Entry 2F18 (X-ray diffraction, 1.30 A resolution); this record covers chain A.

[Chain A]
Molecule: Alpha-mannosidase II
Organism: Drosophila melanogaster
Notes: EC 3.2.1.114; fragment: catalytic domain
Chain sequence (1045 residues; each row starts with the number of its first residue):
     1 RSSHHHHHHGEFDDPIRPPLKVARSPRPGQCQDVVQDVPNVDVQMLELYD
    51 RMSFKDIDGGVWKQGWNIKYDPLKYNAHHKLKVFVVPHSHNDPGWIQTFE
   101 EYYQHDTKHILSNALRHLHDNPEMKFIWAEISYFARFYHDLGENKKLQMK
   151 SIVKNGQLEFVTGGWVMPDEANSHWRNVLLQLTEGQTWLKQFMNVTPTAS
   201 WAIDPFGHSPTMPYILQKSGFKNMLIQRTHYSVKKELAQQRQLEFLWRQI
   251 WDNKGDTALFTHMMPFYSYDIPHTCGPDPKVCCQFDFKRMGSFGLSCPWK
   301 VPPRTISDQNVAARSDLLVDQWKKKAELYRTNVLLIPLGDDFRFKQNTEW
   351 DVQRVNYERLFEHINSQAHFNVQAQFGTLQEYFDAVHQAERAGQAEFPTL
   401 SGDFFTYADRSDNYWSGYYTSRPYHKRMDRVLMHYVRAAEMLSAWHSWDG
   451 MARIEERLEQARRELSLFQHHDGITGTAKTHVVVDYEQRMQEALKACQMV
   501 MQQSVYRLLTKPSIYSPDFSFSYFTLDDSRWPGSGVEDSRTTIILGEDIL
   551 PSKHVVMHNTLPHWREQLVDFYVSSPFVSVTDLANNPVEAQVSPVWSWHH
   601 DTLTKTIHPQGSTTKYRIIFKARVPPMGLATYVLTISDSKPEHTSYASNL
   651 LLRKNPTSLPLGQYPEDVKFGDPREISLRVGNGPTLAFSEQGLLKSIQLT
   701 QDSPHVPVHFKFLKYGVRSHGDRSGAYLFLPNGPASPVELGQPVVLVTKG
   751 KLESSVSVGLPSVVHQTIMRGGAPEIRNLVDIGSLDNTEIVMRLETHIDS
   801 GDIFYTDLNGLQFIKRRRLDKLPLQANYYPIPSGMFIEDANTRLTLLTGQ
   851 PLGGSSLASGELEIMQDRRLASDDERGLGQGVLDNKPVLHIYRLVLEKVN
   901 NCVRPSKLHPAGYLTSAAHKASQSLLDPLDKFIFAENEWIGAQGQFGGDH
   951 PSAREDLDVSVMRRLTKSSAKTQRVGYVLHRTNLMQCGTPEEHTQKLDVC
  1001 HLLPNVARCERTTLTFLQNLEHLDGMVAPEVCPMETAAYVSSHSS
Unresolved in the structure: 1-30, 1045
Differences from the reference sequence: expression tag (1-12)
Cystine bridges: Cys31-Cys1032, Cys275-Cys282, Cys283-Cys297, Cys902-Cys987, Cys1000-Cys1009
Glycans and other covalent adducts: N-acetylglucosamine (NAG) linked to Asn194
Ion coordination: Zn2+: His90, Asp92, Asp204, His471 (together with GB1)
Ligand contacts: GB1 ((2R,3R,4S)-2-({[(1R)-2-hydroxy-1-phenylethyl]amino}methyl)pyrrolidine-3,4-diol): His90, Asp92, Trp95, Asp204, Phe206, Arg228, Tyr269, Asp270, Asp340, Asp341, His471, Asp472, Tyr727, Arg876, Gly877

[Summary]
Bound to chain A: compound GB1. N-acetylglucosamine is covalently linked to Asn194. The Zn2+ site is built by
His90, Asp92, Asp204 and His471.
Chain A is Alpha-mannosidase II (Drosophila melanogaster); the structure, GOLGI ALPHA-MANNOSIDASE II complex
with (2R,3R,4S)-2-({[(1R)-2-hydroxy-1-phenylethyl]amino}methyl)pyrrolidine-3,4-diol, was determined by X-ray
diffraction (same publication as 2F1A and 2F1B).
